Entry 1YVP (X-ray diffraction, 2.20 A resolution); this record covers chains G and A of the 4 polymer chains in the assembly.

[Chain G]
Molecule: Y RNA sequence, first strand
Sequence (10 nucleotides; row label = number of the first residue in the row):
     1 GCXGGUCCGA
Disordered / not traced: 1-5
Modified positions: IU (5-iodouridine-5'-monophosphate) at position 3

[Chain A]
Name: 60-kDa SS-A/Ro ribonucleoprotein
From: Xenopus laevis
Reference sequence: P42700 (RO60_XENLA); residues 1-538 here = UniProt positions 1-538
Amino-acid sequence (538 residues; numbered 1 to 538; the number before each row is that of its first residue):
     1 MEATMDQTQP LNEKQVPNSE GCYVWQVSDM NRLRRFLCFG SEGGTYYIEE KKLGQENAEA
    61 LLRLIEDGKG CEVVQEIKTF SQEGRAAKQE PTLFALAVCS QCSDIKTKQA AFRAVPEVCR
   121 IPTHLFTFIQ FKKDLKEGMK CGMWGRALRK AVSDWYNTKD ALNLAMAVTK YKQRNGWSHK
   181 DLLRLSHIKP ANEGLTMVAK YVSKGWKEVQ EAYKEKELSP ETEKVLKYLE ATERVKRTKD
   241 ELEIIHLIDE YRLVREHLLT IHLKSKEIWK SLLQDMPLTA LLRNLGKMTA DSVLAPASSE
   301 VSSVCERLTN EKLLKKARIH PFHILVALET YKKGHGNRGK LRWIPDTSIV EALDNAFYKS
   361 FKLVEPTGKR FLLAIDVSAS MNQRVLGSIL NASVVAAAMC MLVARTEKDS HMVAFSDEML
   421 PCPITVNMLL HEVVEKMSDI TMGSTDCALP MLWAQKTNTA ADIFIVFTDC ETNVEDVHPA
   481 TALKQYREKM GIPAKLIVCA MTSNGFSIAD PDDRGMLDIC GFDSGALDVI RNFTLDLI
Disordered / not traced: 1-4, 337-340, 538
UniProt features mapped onto this chain:
  - binding site (a divalent metal cation): Ser378, Ser380, Thr445
Bound ions: Mg2+: Ser378, Ser380, Thr445 (together with acetate ion)
What the authors report for this chain:
  - Mg2+ coordination: Ser378, Ser380, Thr445
  - Mg2+ coordination through a water molecule: Tyr47, Asp376, Asp469
  - conformationally variable residues (loop rearrangement, order/disorder transition): Lys136 to Met143, Val168 to Asn175
  - binding site for Y RNA sequence, first strand: Lys108, Gln109, Lys133, Lys136, Gly142, Trp144, Arg146, Ala147, Arg149, Lys150, Gly176, Trp177, Asp181, Arg184, Leu185, His187
  - binding site for Y RNA sequence, second strand: Arg146, His187, Lys200
  - binding site for Y RNA sequence, first strand (chain G): Arg120, Thr123, Met166, Lys170, Tyr171, Arg174, Arg252, Arg255, Asp275, Leu278, Arg283, Arg307, Leu313, Arg318
  - mutagenesis - K170A/R174A (7-fold): decreased binding to misfolded pre-5S rRNA
  - mutagenesis - R120S, K170A/R174A, R255S/R283S: unchanged binding to Y RNA
  - mutagenesis - R255S/R283S: unchanged binding to misfolded pre-5S rRNA
  - mutagenesis - R120S: unchanged binding to pre-5S rRNA
  - mutagenesis - K108A/Q109A/R184A (38-fold), R146S/R149S, R184A (6-7- fold), H187S: decreased binding to Y RNA
  - mutagenesis - K108A/Q109A/R184A (4-5-fold), H187S (4-5-fold): decreased binding to misfolded 5S rRNA
  - mutagenesis - R184A (6-7- fold): decreased binding to 5S rRNA
  - mutagenesis - R146S/R149S: unchanged binding to 5S rRNA
  - mutagenesis - K136A: unchanged binding to Y RNA sequence, first strand (chain G)

[How chain G and chain A interact]
Residue-residue contacts - 35 pairs, chain G then chain A:
  U6(G) with Arg283(A), sugar contact
  C7(G) with Thr123(A), hydrogen bond to the phosphate; Tyr171(A), phosphate contact; Arg174(A), salt bridge to the phosphate; Arg255(A), hydrogen bond to the base; Glu256(A), hydrogen bond to the sugar; Thr279(A), phosphate contact; Ala280(A), sugar contact; Arg283(A), hydrogen bond to the sugar; Asn284(A), hydrogen bond to the base
  C8(G) with Gln89(A), base contact; Arg120(A), hydrogen bond to the base; Ile121(A), phosphate contact; His124(A), base contact; Lys170(A), salt bridge to the phosphate; Tyr171(A), sugar contact; Glu256(A), phosphate contact; Pro277(A), phosphate contact; Thr279(A), phosphate contact; Ala280(A), hydrogen bond to the phosphate; Ala317(A), base contact; Arg318(A), base contact
  G9(G) with Ile121(A), phosphate contact; Met166(A), phosphate contact; Lys170(A), salt bridge to the phosphate; Tyr171(A), hydrogen bond to the phosphate; Arg252(A), hydrogen bond to the base; Val254(A), base contact; Asp275(A), hydrogen bond to the base; Pro277(A), sugar contact
  A10(G) with Pro277(A), phosphate contact; Leu278(A), hydrogen bond to the phosphate; Leu313(A), sugar contact; Lys316(A), sugar contact; Ala317(A), phosphate contact
Interface residues without a listed pair, chain A (26 interface residues in all): Tyr251, Arg307

[Summary]
Chain G and chain A form an interface of 5 and 26 residues respectively; the contacts include 11 hydrogen
bonds and 3 salt bridges. Among the polar pairs are C7(G)-Arg255(A), C7(G)-Asn284(A) and C8(G)-Arg120(A). The
paper reports a binding site for Y RNA sequence, first strand at Lys108(A), Gln109(A) and Lys133(A) among
others; K108A/Q109A/R184A, R146S/R149S and R184A of chain A, among others, reduce binding to Y RNA; 8
substitutions were tested in all.
Chain G is Y RNA sequence, first strand and chain A is 60-kDa SS-A/Ro ribonucleoprotein (Xenopus laevis); the
structure, Ro autoantigen complexed with RNAs, was determined by X-ray diffraction.
